5MVW - chains C and D of the 4 polymer chains in the assembly; structure by X-ray diffraction, 1.82 A resolution.

# Chain C (and D)
Protein: Centrosomin
Source organism: Drosophila melanogaster
Notes: chain D of this document is another copy of the same molecule, construct and numbering; everything in this record applies to it too
Reference sequence: P54623 (CNN_DROME), isoform P54623-2; residues 490-544 here = UniProt positions 490-544
Sequence (58 residues; numbered 487 to 544; the number before each row is that of its first residue):
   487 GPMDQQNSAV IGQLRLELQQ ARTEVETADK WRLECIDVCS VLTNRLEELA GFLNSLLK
Disordered / not traced: 487-507 (chain D: 487-496)
Construct notes: expression tag (487-489); conflict Ile522 (Val in P54623)
From the paper describing this entry:
  - self-association interface (contacts with another copy of this molecule); pairs are residue here / residue on that copy: Cys521-Cys521 (disulfide), Cys525
  - mutagenesis - L535E: decreased binding to apo-LZ-homo-tetramer
  - mutagenesis - L535E: decreased stability
  - mutagenesis - L535E: decreased localization
  - mutagenesis - L535E: abolished binding to homo-tetramer

# How chain C and chain D interact
Residue-residue contacts (29; chain C residue first):
  Arg508(C) with Glu503(D), hydrogen bond (side chain-backbone); Ala507(D); Glu510(D), salt bridge
  Glu510(C) with Val511(D)
  Val511(C) with Glu510(D); Val511(D), hydrophobic
  Ala514(C) with Ala514(D), hydrophobic
  Asp515(C) with Ala514(D)
  Arg518(C) with Trp517(D)
  Cys521(C) with Cys521(D), disulfide
  Cys525(C) with Cys521(D), hydrogen bond; Val524(D), hydrophobic; Cys525(D); Leu528(D)
  Leu528(C) with Cys525(D), hydrophobic; Thr529(D); Leu532(D), hydrophobic
  Thr529(C) with Leu528(D)
  Arg531(C) with Leu532(D)
  Leu532(C) with Leu528(D), hydrophobic; Arg531(D); Leu532(D), hydrophobic; Leu535(D), hydrophobic
  Leu535(C) with Leu532(D), hydrophobic; Leu535(D), hydrophobic; Leu539(D), hydrophobic
  Leu539(C) with Leu535(D), hydrophobic; Phe538(D), hydrophobic; Leu539(D), hydrophobic
Other interface residues (no listed pair), chain C (18 interface residues in all): Ile522, Val524, Phe538, Leu542
Other interface residues (no listed pair), chain D (20 interface residues in all): Asp515, Arg518, Ile522, Leu542
Inter-chain disulfides: Cys521(C)-Cys521(D)
Interface features reported in the paper:
  - specific contacts: Cys521(C)-Cys521(D) (covalent link)
  - interface residues, chain C: Cys525(C)

# Overview
18 residues of chain C face 20 of chain D across their interface, with 1 disulfide bond, 2 hydrogen bonds and
1 salt bridge. Polar contacts include Arg508(C)-Glu510(D), Arg508(C)-Glu503(D) and Cys525(C)-Cys521(D). The
paper describes a contact between Cys521(C) and Cys521(D). The paper reports that L535E of chain C reduces
binding to apo-LZ-homo-tetramer; the interface residue Cys525(C).
Chain C and chain D are both Centrosomin (Drosophila melanogaster); the structure, Complex between the Leucine
Zipper (LZ) and Centrosomin-motif 2 (CM2) domains of Drosophila melanogaster Centrosomin (Cnn), was determined
by X-ray diffraction (same publication as 5MW0, 5MW9, 5MWE and 5I7C).
